PDB entry 2SPL | X-ray diffraction, 1.70 A resolution | chain A

== Chain A ==
Name: Myoglobin
Source organism: Physeter catodon
Reference sequence: P02185 (MYG_PHYCA); numbering as in UniProt (aligned over 1-153)
Chain sequence (154 residues; each row starts with the number of its first residue; numbering starts at 0):
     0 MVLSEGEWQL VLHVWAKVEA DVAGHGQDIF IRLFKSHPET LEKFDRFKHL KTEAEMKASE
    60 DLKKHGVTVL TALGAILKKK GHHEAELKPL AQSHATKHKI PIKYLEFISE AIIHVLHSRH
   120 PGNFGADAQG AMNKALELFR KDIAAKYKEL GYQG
Construct notes: conflict Phe29 (Leu in P02185), Asn122 (Asp in P02185)
Bound ions: heme Fe: His93 (together with carbon monoxide)
Small-molecule neighbours: carbon monoxide / heme: Phe29, Thr39, Lys42, Phe43, Arg45, His64, Thr67, Val68, Ala71, Leu72, Leu89, Ser92, His93, His97, Ile99, Tyr103, Leu104, Ile107, Phe138

== Summary ==
Chain A binds carbon monoxide / heme.
Chain A is Myoglobin (Physeter catodon); the structure, A novel site-directed mutant of myoglobin with an
unusually high O2 affinity and low autooxidation rate, was determined by X-ray diffraction (same publication
as 1MOA, 2SPM, 2SPN and 2SPO).
